PDB entry 8W1O | electron microscopy, 2.80 A resolution | chains E and G of the 14 polymer chains in the assembly

Chain E (and G):
Molecule: Core protein VP3
Source organism: Bluetongue virus (serotype 1 / isolate South Africa)
Notes: chain G of this document is another copy of the same molecule, construct and numbering; everything in this record applies to it too
Reference sequence: Q1AE73 (Q1AE73_9REOV); residue numbers follow UniProt; this construct covers 1-901
Sequence (901 residues; each row starts with the number of its first residue):
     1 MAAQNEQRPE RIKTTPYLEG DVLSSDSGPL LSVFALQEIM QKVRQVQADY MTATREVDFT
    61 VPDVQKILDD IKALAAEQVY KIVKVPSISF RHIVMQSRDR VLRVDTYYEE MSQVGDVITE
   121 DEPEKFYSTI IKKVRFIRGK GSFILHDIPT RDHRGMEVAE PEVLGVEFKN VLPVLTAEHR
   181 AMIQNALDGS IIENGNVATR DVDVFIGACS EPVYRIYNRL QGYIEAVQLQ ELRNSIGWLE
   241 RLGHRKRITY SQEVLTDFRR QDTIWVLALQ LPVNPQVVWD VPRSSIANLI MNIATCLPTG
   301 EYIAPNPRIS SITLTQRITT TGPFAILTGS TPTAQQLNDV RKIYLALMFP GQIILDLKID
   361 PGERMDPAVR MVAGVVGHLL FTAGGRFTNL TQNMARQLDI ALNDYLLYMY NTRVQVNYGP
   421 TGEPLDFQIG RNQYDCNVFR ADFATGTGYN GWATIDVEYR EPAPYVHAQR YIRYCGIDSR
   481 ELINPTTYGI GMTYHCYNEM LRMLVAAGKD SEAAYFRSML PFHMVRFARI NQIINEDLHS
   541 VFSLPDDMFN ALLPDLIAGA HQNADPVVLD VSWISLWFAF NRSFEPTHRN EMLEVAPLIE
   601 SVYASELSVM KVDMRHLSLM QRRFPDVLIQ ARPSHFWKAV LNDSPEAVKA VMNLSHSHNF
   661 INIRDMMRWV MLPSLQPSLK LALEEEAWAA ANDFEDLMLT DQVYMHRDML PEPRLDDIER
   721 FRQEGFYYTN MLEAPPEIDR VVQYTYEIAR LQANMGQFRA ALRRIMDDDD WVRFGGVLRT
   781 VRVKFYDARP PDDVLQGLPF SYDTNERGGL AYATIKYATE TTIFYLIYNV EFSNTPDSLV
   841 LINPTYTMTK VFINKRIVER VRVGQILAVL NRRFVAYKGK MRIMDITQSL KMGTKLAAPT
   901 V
Not modelled in the structure: 1-27, 43-58 (chain G: 1-25, 44-55)
Reported in the primary citation:
  - mutagenesis - R431F: abolished growth in response to reverse genetics method

Interface between chain E and chain G:
Pairs across the interface (32):
  Phe34(E) - Thr315(G)
  Phe34(E) - Thr321(G)
  Phe34(E) - Ala325(G)
  Ala35(E) - Gly329(G)
  Glu38(E) - Ile326(G)
  Asn306(E) - Met365(G)  hydrogen bond (side chain-backbone)
  Arg308(E) - Ile326(G)
  Arg308(E) - Asp366(G)  salt bridge
  Ile309(E) - Pro367(G)  hydrophobic
  Ser311(E) - Thr321(G)
  Ile312(E) - Tyr408(G)  hydrogen bond (backbone-side chain)
  Gln316(E) - Thr319(G)
  Gln316(E) - Thr320(G)
  Gln316(E) - Thr321(G)  hydrogen bond (backbone-backbone)
  Gln316(E) - Met409(G)
  Arg317(E) - Thr319(G)
  Arg317(E) - Thr320(G)
  Ile318(E) - Thr319(G)  hydrogen bond (backbone-backbone)
  Arg431(E) - Thr412(G)
  Thr486(E) - Ile359(G)
  Thr486(E) - Met365(G)
  Thr487(E) - Ile359(G)
  Ile490(E) - Arg370(G)
  Ile490(E) - Ile400(G)  hydrophobic
  Val505(E) - Tyr410(G)  hydrophobic
  Val505(E) - Thr412(G)  hydrogen bond (backbone-side chain)
  Asp510(E) - Tyr410(G)
  Asp510(E) - Asn411(G)
  Ser511(E) - Met409(G)
  Ala514(E) - Tyr408(G)
  Arg517(E) - Leu407(G)
  Val901(E) - Arg364(G)
Other interface residues (no listed pair), chain E (25 interface residues in all): Ser32, Gln37, Thr313, Thr319
Other interface residues (no listed pair), chain G (25 interface residues in all): Ile318, Pro361, Glu363, Asp404, Arg413

Overview:
Chain E and chain G each contribute 25 residues to their interface; the contacts include 5 hydrogen bonds and
1 salt bridge. Polar pairs include Arg308(E)-Asp366(G), Asn306(E)-Met365(G) and Ile312(E)-Tyr408(G). The paper
reports that R431F of chain E abolishes growth in response to reverse genetics method.
Both chains are Core protein VP3 (Bluetongue virus (serotype 1 / isolate South Africa)). Entry 8W1O (Cryo-EM
structure of BTV virion) was determined by electron microscopy together with 8W12, 8W19, 8W1C, 8W1R and 8W1S
from the same study.
